1DKE - chains C and D of the 4 polymer chains in the assembly; structure by X-ray diffraction, 2.10 A resolution.

Chain C:
Name: Hemoglobin: alpha chain
Organism: Homo sapiens
UniProtKB: P69905 (HBA_HUMAN); numbering as in UniProt (aligned over 1-141)
Amino-acid sequence (141 residues; numbered 1 to 141; the number before each row is that of its first residue):
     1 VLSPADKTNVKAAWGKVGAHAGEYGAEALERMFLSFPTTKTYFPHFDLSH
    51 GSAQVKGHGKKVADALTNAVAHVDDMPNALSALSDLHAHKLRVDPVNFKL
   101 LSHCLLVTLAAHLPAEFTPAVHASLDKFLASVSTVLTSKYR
Bound ions: heme Fe near H87 (its only coordinating residue here)
Small-molecule neighbours: heme (HEM): M32, T39, Y42, F43, F46, H58, K61, V62, A65, L66, L83, L86, H87, L91, V93, N97, F98, L101, V132, L136
Curated features (UniProtKB/Swiss-Prot):
  - site: K61 (Not glycated)
  - natural variant: D6 (A6D: In J-Toronto; this construct carries the variant), A13 (A13D: In J-Paris 1/J-Aljezur), E27 (A27E: In Shenyang; this construct carries the variant), K61 (K61N: In Zambia; deletion: In Clinic), D64 (A64D: In Pontoise; this construct carries the variant), D75 (D75A: In Lille; D75G: In Chapel Hill; D75N: In G-Pest), A111 (A111D: In Petah Tikva)

Chain D:
Name: Hemoglobin: beta chain
Organism: Homo sapiens
UniProtKB: P68871 (HBB_HUMAN); residue numbers follow UniProt; this construct covers 1-146
Amino-acid sequence (146 residues; each row starts with the number of its first residue):
     1 VHLTPEEKSAVTALWGKVNVDEVGGEALGRLLVVYPWTQRFFESFGDLST
    51 PDAVMGNPKVKAHGKKVLGAFSDGLAHLDNLKGTFATLSELHCDKLHVDP
   101 ENFRLLGNVLVCVLAHHFGKEFTPPVQAAYQKVVAGVANALAHKYH
Bound ions: heme Fe near H92 (its only coordinating residue here)
Small-molecule neighbours: heme (HEM): L31, T38, F41, F42, H63, K66, V67, A70, F71, F85, L88, L91, H92, L96, V98, N102, F103, L106, L141
Curated features (UniProtKB/Swiss-Prot):
  - natural variant: L3 (H3L: In Graz; this construct carries the variant), E7 (E7A: In G-Makassar; E7K: In Hb C; E7Q: In Machida; E7V: In SKCA), K8 (E8K: In G-Siriraj; this construct carries the variant), V11 (A11V: In Iraq-Halabja; this construct carries the variant), G16 (W16G: In Randwick; this construct carries the variant), V23 (E23V: In D-Granada; this construct carries the variant), G24 (V24G: In Miyashiro; this construct carries the variant), G25 (G25D: In Moscva; G25R: In Riverdale-Bronx; G25V: In Savannah), L32 (L32P: In Yokohama), V33 (L33V: In Muscat; this construct carries the variant), R40 (Q40R: In Tianshui; this construct carries the variant), F42 (F42Y: In Mequon; deletion: In Bruxelles), 11 further natural variant entries in UniProt

How chain C and chain D interact:
Pairs across the interface (34):
  R31(C) - F122(D)  hydrogen bond (side chain-backbone)
  R31(C) - T123(D)
  R31(C) - P124(D)
  R31(C) - Q127(D)  hydrogen bond
  L34(C) - P124(D)  hydrophobic
  S35(C) - Q127(D)
  S35(C) - A128(D)
  S35(C) - Q131(D)
  F36(C) - Q131(D)
  H103(C) - N108(D)  hydrogen bond
  H103(C) - Q131(D)  hydrogen bond
  C104(C) - Q127(D)
  V107(C) - V111(D)  hydrophobic
  V107(C) - A115(D)
  V107(C) - Q127(D)
  A110(C) - C112(D)
  A110(C) - A115(D)  hydrophobic
  A110(C) - H116(D)
  A111(C) - A115(D)
  A111(C) - G119(D)
  P114(C) - H116(D)  hydrogen bond (backbone-side chain)
  F117(C) - R30(D)  hydrogen bond (backbone-side chain)
  F117(C) - H116(D)
  T118(C) - R30(D)  hydrogen bond (backbone-side chain)
  P119(C) - R30(D)
  P119(C) - V33(D)
  P119(C) - M55(D)  hydrophobic
  H122(C) - R30(D)  hydrogen bond
  H122(C) - V34(D)
  H122(C) - C112(D)
  A123(C) - V33(D)
  A123(C) - V34(D)  hydrophobic
  D126(C) - V34(D)
  D126(C) - Y35(D)
Other interface residues (no listed pair), chain C (19 interface residues in all): E30, L113, A120
Other interface residues (no listed pair), chain D (21 interface residues in all): P51, V109, K120, P125

Overview:
19 residues of chain C and 21 residues of chain D are in contact; the contacts include 8 hydrogen bonds. Polar
pairs include R31(C)-F122(D), R31(C)-Q127(D) and H103(C)-N108(D). Chain C binds heme. Bound to chain D: heme.
Here chain C is Hemoglobin: alpha chain and chain D is Hemoglobin: beta chain, both from Homo sapiens. Entry
1DKE (Ni beta heme human hemoglobin) was determined by X-ray diffraction.
